7ZLN - chains B and C of the 3 polymer chains in the assembly; structure by X-ray diffraction, 2.60 A resolution.

[Chain B]
Protein: Elongin-B
From: Homo sapiens
UniProtKB: Q15370 (ELOB_HUMAN); numbering as in UniProt (aligned over 1-118)
Chain sequence (118 residues; each row starts with the number of its first residue):
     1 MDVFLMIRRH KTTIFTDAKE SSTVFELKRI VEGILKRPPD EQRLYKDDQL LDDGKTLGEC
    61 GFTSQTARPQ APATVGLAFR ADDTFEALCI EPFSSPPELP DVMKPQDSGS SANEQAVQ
Disordered / not traced: 11-12, 80-81, 105-118
UniProt features mapped onto this chain:
  - modified residue: Met1 (N-acetylmethionine), Thr84 (Phosphothreonine), Ser108 (Phosphoserine), Ser111 (Phosphoserine)

[Chain C]
Protein: Elongin-C
From: Homo sapiens
UniProtKB: Q15369 (ELOC_HUMAN); residues 17-112 here = UniProt positions 17-112
Chain sequence (97 residues; row label = number of the first residue in the row):
    16 MMYVKLISSD GHEFIVKREH ALTSGTIKAM LSGPGQFAEN ETNEVNFREI PSHVLSKVCM
    76 YFTYKVRYTN SSTEIPEFPI APEIALELLM AANFLDC
Disordered / not traced: 16, 47-56
Construct notes: initiating methionine (16)

[How chain B and chain C interact]
Contacting residue pairs - 38 pairs, chain B then chain C:
  Phe4(B) with Thr78(C); Arg82(C)
  Met6(B) with Met75(C), hydrophobic
  His10(B) with His27(C)
  Thr13(B) with Glu28(C), hydrogen bond (backbone-backbone); Phe29(C); Ile30(C), hydrogen bond (backbone-backbone)
  Ile14(B) with Ile30(C)
  Phe15(B) with Phe29(C), hydrophobic; Ile30(C), hydrogen bond (backbone-backbone); Val31(C), hydrophobic; Ser71(C); Cys74(C), hydrophobic; Met75(C), hydrophobic
  Pro69(B) with Met75(C); Tyr83(C), hydrophobic
  Gln70(B) with Pro91(C); Phe93(C); Pro94(C)
  Pro72(B) with Met75(C)
  Glu91(B) with His27(C), hydrogen bond (backbone-side chain)
  Pro92(B) with His27(C), hydrogen bond (backbone-side chain)
  Phe93(B) with His27(C); Phe29(C), hydrophobic; Ser67(C); His68(C); Ser71(C)
  Ser94(B) with Asp25(C), hydrogen bond; Pro66(C); Ser67(C), hydrogen bond; His68(C), hydrogen bond (side chain-backbone)
  Pro96(B) with His68(C)
  Pro97(B) with Glu102(C)
  Leu99(B) with Pro97(C); Glu98(C)
  Pro100(B) with Leu101(C), hydrophobic
  Met103(B) with Pro97(C); Leu101(C), hydrophobic
Other interface residues (no listed pair), chain B (22 interface residues in all): Thr16, Asp17, Ile34, Ser95
Other interface residues (no listed pair), chain C (26 interface residues in all): Tyr18, His35, Tyr79, Glu92

[Summary]
The interface between chain B and chain C involves 22 residues on one side and 26 on the other, with 8
hydrogen bonds. Polar contacts include Glu91(B)-His27(C), Pro92(B)-His27(C) and Ser94(B)-Asp25(C).
Here chain B is Elongin-B and chain C is Elongin-C, both from Homo sapiens. Entry 7ZLN (Crystal structure of
SOCS2:ElonginB:ElonginC in complex with compound 11) was determined by X-ray diffraction together with 7ZLM,
7ZLO, 7ZLP, 7ZLR and 7ZLS from the same study.
